1VNI - chain A; structure by X-ray diffraction, 2.15 A resolution.

# Chain A
Molecule: Vanadium chloroperoxidase
Organism: Curvularia inaequalis
Notes: EC 1.11.1.10
Reference sequence: P49053 (PRXC_CURIN); residue numbers follow UniProt; this construct covers 1-609
Sequence (609 residues; numbered 1 to 609; the number before each row is that of its first residue):
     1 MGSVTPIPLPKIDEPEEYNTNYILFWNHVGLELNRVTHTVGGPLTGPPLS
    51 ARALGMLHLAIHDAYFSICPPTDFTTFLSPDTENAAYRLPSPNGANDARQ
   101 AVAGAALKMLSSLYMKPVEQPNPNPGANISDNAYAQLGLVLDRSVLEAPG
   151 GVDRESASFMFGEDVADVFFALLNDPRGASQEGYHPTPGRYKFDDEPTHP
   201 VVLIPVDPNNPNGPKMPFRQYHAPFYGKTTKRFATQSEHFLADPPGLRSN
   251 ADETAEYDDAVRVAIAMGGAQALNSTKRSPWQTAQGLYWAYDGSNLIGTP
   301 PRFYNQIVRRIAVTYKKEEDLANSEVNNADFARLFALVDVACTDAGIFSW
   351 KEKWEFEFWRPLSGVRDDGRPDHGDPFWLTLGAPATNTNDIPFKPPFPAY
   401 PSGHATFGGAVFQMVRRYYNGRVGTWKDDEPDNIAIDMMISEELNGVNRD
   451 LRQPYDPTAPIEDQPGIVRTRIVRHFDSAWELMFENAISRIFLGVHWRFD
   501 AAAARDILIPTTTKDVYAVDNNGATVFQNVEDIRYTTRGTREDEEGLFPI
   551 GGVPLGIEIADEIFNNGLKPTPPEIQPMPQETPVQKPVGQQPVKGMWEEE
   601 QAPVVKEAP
Disordered / not traced: 1-3, 578-609
UniProt features mapped onto this chain:
  - active site: His404 (Proton donor)
  - binding site (vanadate): Lys353, Arg360, Ser402, Gly403, His404, Arg490, His496

# In short
Curated annotation (UniProt) lists active-site residue His404 and 7 vanadate-binding residues.
Chain A is Vanadium chloroperoxidase (Curvularia inaequalis); the structure, Chloroperoxidase from the fungus
curvularia inaequalis: recombinant holo-chloroperoxidase, was determined by X-ray diffraction (same
publication as 1VNE, 1VNF, 1VNG, 1VNH and 1VNS).
